9DA8 - chains A and B of the 8 polymer chains in the assembly; structure by electron microscopy, 2.94 A resolution.

# Chain A
Name: Tubulin beta chain
From: Sus scrofa
Reference sequence: P02554 (TBB_PIG); residues 1-445 here = UniProt positions 1-445
Chain sequence (445 residues; numbered 1 to 445; the number before each row is that of its first residue):
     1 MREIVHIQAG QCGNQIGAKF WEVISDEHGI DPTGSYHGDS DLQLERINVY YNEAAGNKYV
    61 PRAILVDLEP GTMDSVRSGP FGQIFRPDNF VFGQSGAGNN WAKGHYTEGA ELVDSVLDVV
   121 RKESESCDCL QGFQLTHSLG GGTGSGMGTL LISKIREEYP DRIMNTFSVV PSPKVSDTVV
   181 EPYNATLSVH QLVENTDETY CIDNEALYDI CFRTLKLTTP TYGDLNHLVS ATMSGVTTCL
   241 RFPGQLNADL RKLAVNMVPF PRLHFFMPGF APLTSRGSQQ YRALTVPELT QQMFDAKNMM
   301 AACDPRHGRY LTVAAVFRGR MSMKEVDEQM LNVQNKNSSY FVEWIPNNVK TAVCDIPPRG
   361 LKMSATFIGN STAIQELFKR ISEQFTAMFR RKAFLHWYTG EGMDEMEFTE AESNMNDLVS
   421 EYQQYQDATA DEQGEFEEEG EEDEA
Not modelled in the structure: 431-445
Residues lining bound ligands:
  - GDP (guanosine-5'-diphosphate): G10, Q11, C12, Q15, N99, S138, G141, G142, T143, G144, D177, E181, N204, Y222, L225, N226
  - taxol (TA1): E22, V23, D26, E27, L215, L217, D224, H227, L228, A231, S234, F270, P272, L273, T274, S275, R276, Q279, R318, P358, R359, G360, L361
UniProt features mapped onto this chain:
  - motif: M1 to I4 (MREI motif)
  - binding site (GTP): Q11, E69, S138, G142, T143, G144, N204, N226
  - binding site (Mg(2+)): E69
  - modified residue: S40 (Phosphoserine), K58 (N6-acetyllysine), S172 (Phosphoserine), T285 (Phosphothreonine), T290 (Phosphothreonine), R318 (Omega-N-methylarginine), E438 (5-glutamyl polyglutamate)
  - cross-link (Glycyl lysine isopeptide (Lys-Gly)): K58 (interchain with G-Cter in ubiquitin), K324 (interchain with G-Cter in ubiquitin)
  - natural variant: H37 (H37V: In 2nd form), N48 (N48S: In 2nd form), A55 to N57 (sequence variant, change not given here; In 2nd form), S275 (S275A: In 2nd form)

# Chain B
Name: Tubulin alpha-1B chain
From: Sus scrofa
Reference sequence: Q2XVP4 (TBA1B_PIG); numbering as in UniProt (aligned over 1-451)
Chain sequence (451 residues; row label = number of the first residue in the row):
     1 MRECISIHVG QAGVQIGNAC WELYCLEHGI QPDGQMPSDK TIGGGDDSFN TFFSETGAGK
    61 HVPRAVFVDL EPTVIDEVRT GTYRQLFHPE QLITGKEDAA NNYARGHYTI GKEIIDLVLD
   121 RIRKLADQCT GLQGFLVFHS FGGGTGSGFT SLLMERLSVD YGKKSKLEFS IYPAPQVSTA
   181 VVEPYNSILT THTTLEHSDC AFMVDNEAIY DICRRNLDIE RPTYTNLNRL ISQIVSSITA
   241 SLRFDGALNV DLTEFQTNLV PYPRIHFPLA TYAPVISAEK AYHEQLSVAE ITNACFEPAN
   301 QMVKCDPRHG KYMACCLLYR GDVVPKDVNA AIATIKTKRS IQFVDWCPTG FKVGINYQPP
   361 TVVPGGDLAK VQRAVCMLSN TTAIAEAWAR LDHKFDLMYA KRAFVHWYVG EGMEEGEFSE
   421 AREDMAALEK DYEEVGVDSV EGEGEEEGEE Y
Not modelled in the structure: 39-46, 440-451
Metal / ion sites: Mg2+: E71 (together with GTP)
Residues lining bound ligands: GTP (guanosine-5'-triphosphate): G10, Q11, A12, Q15, E71, D98, A99, A100, N101, S140, G142, G143, G144, T145, G146, I171, T179, E183, N206, Y224, L227, N228, I231
UniProt features mapped onto this chain:
  - motif: M1 to C4 (MREC motif)
  - active site: E254
  - binding site (GTP): G10, Q11, A12, Q15, E71, A99, S140, G143, G144, T145, G146, T179, E183, N206, Y224, N228, L252
  - binding site (Mg(2+)): E71
  - site: Y451 (Involved in polymerization)
  - modified residue: K40 (N6,N6,N6-trimethyllysine), S48 (Phosphoserine), S232 (Phosphoserine), Y282 (3'-nitrotyrosine), R339 (Omega-N-methylarginine), S439 (Phosphoserine), E443 (5-glutamyl polyglutamate), E445 (5-glutamyl polyglutamate), Y451 (3'-nitrotyrosine)
  - cross-link (Glycyl lysine isopeptide (Lys-Gly)): K326 (interchain with G-Cter in ubiquitin), K370 (interchain with G-Cter in ubiquitin)

# Chain A / chain B interface
Pairs across the interface (79):
  M1(A) - K96(B)
  R2(A) - E71(B)
  R2(A) - P72(B)
  R2(A) - K96(B)
  R2(A) - E97(B)
  R46(A) - T73(B)
  R46(A) - D76(B)  salt bridge
  D128(A) - K96(B)
  C129(A) - K96(B)
  C129(A) - E97(B)  hydrogen bond
  L130(A) - E97(B)
  Q131(A) - E97(B)
  P243(A) - E77(B)
  G244(A) - Q11(B)  hydrogen bond (backbone-side chain)
  Q245(A) - Q11(B)  hydrogen bond (backbone-side chain)
  Q245(A) - Q15(B)
  Q245(A) - Y224(B)
  L246(A) - Q11(B)
  N247(A) - Q11(B)  hydrogen bond (backbone-side chain)
  N247(A) - E71(B)
  N247(A) - T73(B)
  D249(A) - D98(B)
  R251(A) - E97(B)  salt bridge
  R251(A) - A100(B)
  R251(A) - R105(B)
  K252(A) - D98(B)
  K252(A) - A100(B)
  K252(A) - N101(B)
  A254(A) - W407(B)
  V255(A) - A100(B)
  V255(A) - F404(B)
  V255(A) - W407(B)
  N256(A) - N101(B)  hydrogen bond
  N256(A) - A180(B)
  N256(A) - V181(B)  hydrogen bond (side chain-backbone)
  N256(A) - F404(B)
  V258(A) - F404(B)
  V258(A) - H406(B)
  V258(A) - W407(B)  hydrogen bond (backbone-side chain)
  P259(A) - F404(B)  hydrogen bond (backbone-backbone)
  P259(A) - H406(B)  hydrogen bond (backbone-side chain)
  F260(A) - K401(B)
  F260(A) - R402(B)
  F260(A) - H406(B)
  P261(A) - H406(B)
  M321(A) - T223(B)
  S322(A) - R221(B)
  S322(A) - P222(B)
  M323(A) - Y210(B)
  M323(A) - Y224(B)
  K324(A) - Y210(B)
  K324(A) - R214(B)
  K324(A) - E220(B)
  K324(A) - P222(B)
  E325(A) - R221(B)  salt bridge
  D327(A) - V177(B)
  D327(A) - T179(B)
  L331(A) - Q176(B)
  E343(A) - L397(B)
  W344(A) - L397(B)
  W344(A) - M398(B)
  W344(A) - K401(B)
  W344(A) - A403(B)  hydrophobic
  I345(A) - V181(B)  hydrophobic
  I345(A) - F404(B)  hydrophobic
  P346(A) - L397(B)  hydrophobic
  P346(A) - M398(B)
  N347(A) - S178(B)
  N347(A) - A180(B)
  N347(A) - V181(B)
  N347(A) - K394(B)  hydrogen bond
  N348(A) - V181(B)
  V349(A) - S178(B)
  V349(A) - A180(B)
  K350(A) - N101(B)
  K350(A) - T179(B)  hydrogen bond (side chain-backbone)
  T351(A) - T179(B)
  A428(A) - K401(B)
  T429(A) - K401(B)  hydrogen bond
Interface residues without a listed pair, chain A (42 interface residues in all): T312, D427
Interface residues without a listed pair, chain B (37 interface residues in all): V182, P184

# Overview
The interface between chain A and chain B involves 42 residues on one side and 37 on the other, with 12
hydrogen bonds and 3 salt bridges. Among the polar pairs are R46(A)-D76(B), R251(A)-E97(B) and
E325(A)-R221(B). Bound to chain A: GDP and taxol.
Chain A is Tubulin beta chain and chain B is Tubulin alpha-1B chain, both from Sus scrofa; the structure,
Tau-Microtubule structure in the presence of ATP, was determined by electron microscopy.
